7FF1 - chains N and B of the 6 polymer chains in the assembly; structure by X-ray diffraction, 1.69 A resolution.

== Chain N (and B) ==
Name: gp41 N36
Notes: chain B of this document is another copy of the same molecule, construct and numbering; everything in this record applies to it too
UniProtKB: C7F357 (C7F357_9HIV1); residues 546-581 here correspond to UniProt positions 2-37 (UniProt number = residue number - 544)
Sequence (37 residues; numbered 545 to 581; the number before each row is that of its first residue):
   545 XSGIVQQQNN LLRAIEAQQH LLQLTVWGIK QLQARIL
Differences from the reference sequence: acetylation (545)
Modified residues: ACE (acetyl group) at position 545

== Chain N / chain B interface ==
Residue-residue contacts (23; chain N residue first):
  Ile-548(N) / Ile-548(B)  hydrophobic
  Gln-552(N) / Ile-548(B)  hydrogen bond (side chain-backbone)
  Gln-552(N) / Gln-551(B)
  Gln-552(N) / Gln-552(B)
  Leu-556(N) / Leu-555(B)  hydrophobic
  Ile-559(N) / Leu-555(B)
  Ile-559(N) / Ile-559(B)  hydrophobic
  Ile-559(N) / Gln-562(B)  hydrogen bond (backbone-side chain)
  Gln-562(N) / Gln-562(B)
  Gln-563(N) / Gln-562(B)
  Gln-563(N) / Leu-565(B)
  Leu-566(N) / Gln-562(B)
  Leu-566(N) / Leu-566(B)  hydrophobic
  Thr-569(N) / Thr-569(B)
  Ile-573(N) / Thr-569(B)
  Ile-573(N) / Ile-573(B)  hydrophobic
  Ile-573(N) / Leu-576(B)
  Leu-576(N) / Leu-576(B)  hydrophobic
  Gln-577(N) / Leu-576(B)
  Ile-580(N) / Arg-579(B)
  Ile-580(N) / Ile-580(B)  hydrophobic
  Leu-581(N) / Leu-576(B)  hydrophobic
  Leu-581(N) / Arg-579(B)
Also at the interface, not in a pair above, chain N (17 interface residues in all): Val-549, Leu-555, Gln-567, Val-570
Also at the interface, not in a pair above, chain B (14 interface residues in all): Ala-558

== In short ==
The interface between chain N and chain B involves 17 residues on one side and 14 on the other, with 2
hydrogen bonds. Polar contacts include Gln-552(N)/Ile-548(B) and Ile-559(N)/Gln-562(B).
Chain N and chain B are both gp41 N36; the structure, Structure of C34E136G/N36, was determined by X-ray
diffraction.
